Entry 1HR0 (X-ray diffraction, 3.20 A resolution); this record covers chains A and K of the 23 polymer chains in the assembly.

[Chain A]
Molecule: 16S ribosomal RNA
Organism: Thermus thermophilus
Sequence (1522 nucleotides; each row starts with the number of its first residue; note: 42 numbers in that range are skipped by the numbering (no residue carries them; nothing is unmodelled there); a row labelled like 190A-190L holds insertion residues (190A, then the next letters in order); numbering starts at 0):
     0 UUUGUUGGAGAGUUUGAUCCUGGCUCAGGGUGAACGCUGGCGGCGUGCCU
    50 AAGACAUGCAAGUCGUGCGGG
    73 CCGCGGGGUUUU
    88 ACUCCG
    95 UGGUC
   101 AGCGGCGGACGGGUGAGUAACGCGUGGGU
  129A G
   130 ACCUACCCGGAAGAGGGGGACAACCCGGGGAAACUCGGGCUAAUCCCCCA
   180 UGUGGACCCGC
190A-190L CCCUUGGGGUGU
   191 GUCCAAAGGGCUUU
   216 GCCCGCUUCCGGAUGGGCCCGCGUCCCAUCAGCUAGUUGGUGGGGUAAUG
   266 GCCCACCAAGGCGACGACGGGUAGCCGGUCUGAGAGGAUGGCCGGCCACA
   316 GGGGCACUGAGACACGGGCCCCACUCCUACGGGAGGCAGCAGUUAGGAAU
   366 CUUCCGCAAUGGGCGCAAGCCUGACGGAGCGACGCCGCUUGGAGGAAGAA
   416 GCCCUUCGGGGUGUAAACUCCUGAA
   442 CCCGGGACGAAACCCCCGACGA
   474 GGGGACUGACGGUACCGGG
   494 GUAAUAGCGCCGGCCAACUCCGUGCCAGCAGCCGCGGUAAUACGGAGGGC
   544 GCGAGCGUUACCCGGAUUCACUGGGCGUAAAGGGCGUGUAGGCGGCCUGG
   594 GGCGUCCCAUGUGAAAGACCACGGCUCAACCGUGGGGGAGCGUGGGAUAC
   644 GCUCAGGCUAGACGGUGGGAGAGGGUGGUGGAAUUCCCGGAGUAGCGGUG
   694 AAAUGCGCAGAUACCGGGAGGAACGCCGAUGGCGAAGGCAGCCACCUGGU
   744 CCACCCGUGACGCUGAGGCGCGAAAGCGUGGGGAGCAAACCGGAUUAGAU
   794 ACCCGGGUAGUCCACGCCCUAAACGAUGCGCGCUAGGUCUCUGGGUCU
   848 CCUGGGGGCCGAAGCUAACGCGUUAAGCGCGCCGCCUGGGGAGUACGGCC
   898 GCAAGGCUGAAACUCAAAGGAAUUGACGGGGGCCCGCACAAGCGGUGGAG
   948 CAUGUGGUUUAAUUCGAAGCAACGCGAAGAACCUUACCAGGCCUUGACAU
   998 GCUAGG
 1003A G
  1004 AACCCGGGUGAAAGCCUGGGGUGCCCC
1030A-1030D GCGA
  1031 GGGGAGCCCUAGCACAGGUGCUGCAUGGCCGUCGUCAGCUCGUGCCGUGA
  1081 GGUGUUGGGUUAAGUCCCGCAACGAGCGCAACCCCCGCCGUUAGUUGCCA
  1131 GCGGUUCGGCCGGGCACUCUAACGGGACUGCCCGCGAAA
  1171 GCGGGAGGAAGGAGGGGACGACGUCUGGUCAGCAUGGCCCUUACGGCCUG
  1221 GGCGACACACGUGCUACAAUGCCCACUACAAAGCGAUGCCACCCGGCAAC
  1271 GGGGAGCUAAUCGCAAAAAGGUGGGCCCAGUUCGGAUUGGGGUCUGCAAC
  1321 CCGACCCCAUGAAGCCGGAAUCGCUAGUAAUCGCGGAUCAG
 1361A C
  1362 CAUGCCGCGGUGAAUACGUUCCCGGGCCUUGUACACACCGCCCGUCACGC
  1412 CAUGGGAGCGGGCUCUACCCGAAGUCGCCGGG
  1446 AGCCUACGGG
  1459 CAGGCGCCGAGGGUAGGGCCCGUGACUGGGGCGAAGUCGUAACAAGGUAG
  1509 CUGUACCGGAAGGUGCGGCUGGAUCACCUCCUUUCU
Not modelled in the structure: 0-4, 1535-1544
Bound ions: Mg2+ site 1: G11, U12; Mg2+ site 2 near G21 (its only coordinating residue here); Mg2+ site 3: A116, G117, G289; Mg2+ site 4: U182, G183; Mg2+ site 5 near A195 (its only coordinating residue here); Mg2+ site 6: G299, G558; Mg2+ site 7 near G324 (its only coordinating residue here); Mg2+ site 8 near C352 (its only coordinating residue here); Mg2+ site 9: C372, U375, G376, U387; Mg2+ site 10 near A509 (its only coordinating residue here); Mg2+ site 11: U516, A533; Mg2+ site 12: A520 (shared with 1 residue of chain W); 38 more Mg2+ sites not listed

[Chain K]
Name: 30S ribosomal protein S11
Organism: Thermus thermophilus
Sequence (129 residues; each row starts with the number of its first residue):
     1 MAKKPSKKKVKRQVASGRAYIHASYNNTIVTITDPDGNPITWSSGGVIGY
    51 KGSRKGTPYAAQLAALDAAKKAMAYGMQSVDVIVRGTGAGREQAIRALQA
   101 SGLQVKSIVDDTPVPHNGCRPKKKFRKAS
Not modelled in the structure: 1-10

[Chain A / chain K interface]
Contacting residue pairs - 85 pairs, chain A then chain K:
  G674(A) - His116(K)  base contact
  A675(A) - Val114(K)  hydrogen bond to the sugar
  A675(A) - Pro115(K)  sugar contact
  A675(A) - His116(K)  hydrogen bond to the base
  A675(A) - Gly118(K)  base contact
  A676(A) - Pro113(K)  sugar contact
  A676(A) - Pro115(K)  sugar contact
  A676(A) - Cys119(K)  base contact
  U677(A) - Cys119(K)  sugar contact
  G683(A) - Asn38(K)  hydrogen bond to the base
  G683(A) - Pro39(K)  base contact
  A684(A) - Arg12(K)  hydrogen bond to the phosphate
  A684(A) - Asn38(K)  sugar contact
  A684(A) - Pro39(K)  hydrogen bond to the sugar
  G685(A) - Arg12(K)  salt bridge to the phosphate
  G685(A) - Pro39(K)  sugar contact
  G685(A) - Ile40(K)  sugar contact
  G685(A) - Trp42(K)  sugar contact
  U686(A) - Trp42(K)  hydrogen bond to the sugar
  A687(A) - Trp42(K)  sugar contact
  A687(A) - Lys71(K)  salt bridge to the phosphate
  G688(A) - Trp42(K)  sugar contact
  G688(A) - Ser44(K)  hydrogen bond to the phosphate
  G688(A) - Gly46(K)  sugar contact
  G688(A) - Val47(K)  sugar contact
  C689(A) - Asn27(K)  hydrogen bond to the phosphate
  C689(A) - Ser44(K)  hydrogen bond to the phosphate
  C689(A) - Gly46(K)  hydrogen bond to the phosphate
  C689(A) - Val47(K)  phosphate contact
  C689(A) - Lys55(K)  salt bridge to the phosphate
  G690(A) - Asn27(K)  hydrogen bond to the phosphate
  G690(A) - Lys51(K)  base contact
  G690(A) - Lys55(K)  hydrogen bond to the base
  G691(A) - Asn26(K)  hydrogen bond to the phosphate
  G691(A) - Lys51(K)  base contact
  G691(A) - Gly52(K)  base contact
  G691(A) - Lys55(K)  hydrogen bond to the base
  G691(A) - Lys124(K)  phosphate contact
  U692(A) - Asn26(K)  hydrogen bond to the phosphate
  U692(A) - Gly52(K)  base contact
  U692(A) - Ser53(K)  hydrogen bond to the base
  U692(A) - Lys124(K)  salt bridge to the phosphate
  A694(A) - Ser53(K)  hydrogen bond to the phosphate
  A695(A) - Gly52(K)  phosphate contact
  A695(A) - Ser53(K)  hydrogen bond to the phosphate
  A704(A) - Trp42(K)  base contact
  U705(A) - Ile29(K)  base contact
  U705(A) - Trp42(K)  base contact
  A706(A) - His22(K)  sugar contact
  A706(A) - Ile29(K)  sugar contact
  A706(A) - Thr31(K)  hydrogen bond to the sugar
  A706(A) - Pro39(K)  base contact
  C707(A) - Tyr20(K)  hydrogen bond to the phosphate
  C707(A) - Thr31(K)  sugar contact
  C707(A) - Gly37(K)  hydrogen bond to the sugar
  C707(A) - Pro39(K)  base contact
  C707(A) - Arg85(K)  salt bridge to the phosphate
  C708(A) - Tyr20(K)  sugar contact
  C708(A) - Asp36(K)  sugar contact
  C708(A) - Gly37(K)  sugar contact
  C708(A) - Arg85(K)  salt bridge to the phosphate
  G714(A) - Cys119(K)  base contact
  A715(A) - Gly118(K)  base contact
  A716(A) - Asn117(K)  hydrogen bond to the sugar
  A716(A) - Gly118(K)  sugar contact
  C717(A) - His116(K)  sugar contact
  C717(A) - Asn117(K)  sugar contact
  G718(A) - His116(K)  stacking on the base
  G718(A) - Asn117(K)  sugar contact
  A777(A) - Cys119(K)  base contact
  G778(A) - Cys119(K)  sugar contact
  G778(A) - Arg120(K)  hydrogen bond to the sugar
  C779(A) - Arg120(K)  sugar contact
  C779(A) - Pro121(K)  sugar contact
  C779(A) - Lys122(K)  phosphate contact
  C779(A) - Lys123(K)  phosphate contact
  A780(A) - Lys122(K)  phosphate contact
  A780(A) - Lys123(K)  hydrogen bond to the phosphate
  C796(A) - Lys123(K)  phosphate contact
  C797(A) - Lys124(K)  phosphate contact
  G798(A) - Lys122(K)  salt bridge to the phosphate
  U1522(A) - Lys123(K)  phosphate contact
  G1523(A) - Lys123(K)  salt bridge to the phosphate
  C1524(A) - Arg120(K)  salt bridge to the phosphate
  G1525(A) - Arg120(K)  salt bridge to the phosphate
Also at the interface, not in a pair above, chain K (39 interface residues in all): Arg18, Thr33, Gly45, Tyr75, Arg126

[Overview]
37 residues of chain A and 39 residues of chain K are in contact, with 24 hydrogen bonds, 10 salt bridges and
1 aromatic stacking contact. Polar pairs include A675(A)-His116(K), G683(A)-Asn38(K) and G690(A)-Lys55(K). The
Mg2+ site 1 is built by G11(A) and U12(A).
Here chain A is 16S ribosomal RNA and chain K is 30S ribosomal protein S11, both from Thermus thermophilus.
Entry 1HR0 (Crystal structure of initiation factor IF1 bound to the 30S ribosomal subunit) was determined by
X-ray diffraction.
